8HGP - chains B and A of the 3 polymer chains in the assembly; structure by electron microscopy, 4.53 A resolution (low resolution: residue-level contacts below are approximate; hydrogen-bond / salt-bridge calls are withheld).

== Chain B ==
Molecule: Receptor tyrosine-protein kinase erbB-2
Source organism: Homo sapiens
Notes: EC 2.7.10.1
UniProtKB: P04626 (ERBB2_HUMAN); residues 1-693 here = UniProt positions 1-693
Chain sequence (745 residues; numbered 1 to 745; the number before each row is that of its first residue):
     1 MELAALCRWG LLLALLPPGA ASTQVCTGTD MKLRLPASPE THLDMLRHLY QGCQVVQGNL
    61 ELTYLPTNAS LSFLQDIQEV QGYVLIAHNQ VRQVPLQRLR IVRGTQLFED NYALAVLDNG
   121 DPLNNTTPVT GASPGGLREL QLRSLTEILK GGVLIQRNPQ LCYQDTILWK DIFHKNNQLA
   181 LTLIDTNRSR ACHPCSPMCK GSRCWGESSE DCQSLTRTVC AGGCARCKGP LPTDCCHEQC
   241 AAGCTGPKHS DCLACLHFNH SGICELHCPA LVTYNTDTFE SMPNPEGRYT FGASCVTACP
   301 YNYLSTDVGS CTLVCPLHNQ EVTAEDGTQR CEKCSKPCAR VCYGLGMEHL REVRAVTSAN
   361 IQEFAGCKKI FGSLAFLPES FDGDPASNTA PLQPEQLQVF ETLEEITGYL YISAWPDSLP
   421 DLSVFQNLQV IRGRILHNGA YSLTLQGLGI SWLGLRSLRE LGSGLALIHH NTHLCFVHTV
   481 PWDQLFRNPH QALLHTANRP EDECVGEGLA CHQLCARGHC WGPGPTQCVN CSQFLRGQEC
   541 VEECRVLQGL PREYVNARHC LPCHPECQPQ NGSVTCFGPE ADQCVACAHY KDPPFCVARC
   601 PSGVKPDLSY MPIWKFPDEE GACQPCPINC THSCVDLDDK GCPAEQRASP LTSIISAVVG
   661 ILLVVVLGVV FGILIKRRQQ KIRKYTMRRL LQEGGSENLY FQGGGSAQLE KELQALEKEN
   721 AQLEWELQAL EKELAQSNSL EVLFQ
Disordered / not traced: 1-23, 121-133, 600-745
Cystine bridges: Cys26-Cys53, Cys162-Cys192, Cys195-Cys204, Cys199-Cys212, Cys220-Cys227, Cys224-Cys235, Cys236-Cys244, Cys240-Cys252, Cys255-Cys264, Cys268-Cys295, Cys299-Cys311, Cys315-Cys331, Cys334-Cys338, Cys342-Cys367, Cys475-Cys504, Cys511-Cys520, Cys515-Cys528, Cys531-Cys540, Cys544-Cys560, Cys563-Cys576, Cys567-Cys584, Cys587-Cys596
Covalently attached groups: N-acetylglucosamine (NAG) linked to Asn259
Sequence notes: expression tag (694-745)
Curated features (UniProtKB/Swiss-Prot):
  - region: Lys676 to Arg689 (Required for interaction with KPNB1 and EEA1)
  - motif: Lys676 to Arg689 (Nuclear localization signal)
  - modified residue: Thr182 (Phosphothreonine)
  - glycosylation (N-linked (GlcNAc...) asparagine): Asn68, Asn124, Asn187, Asn259, Asn530, Asn571, Asn629

== Chain A ==
Molecule: Epidermal growth factor receptor
Source organism: Homo sapiens
Notes: EC 2.7.10.1
UniProtKB: P00533 (EGFR_HUMAN); residues 1-683 here = UniProt positions 1-683
Chain sequence (736 residues; row label = number of the first residue in the row):
     1 MRPSGTAGAA LLALLAALCP ASRALEEKKV CQGTSNKLTQ LGTFEDHFLS LQRMFNNCEV
    61 VLGNLEITYV QRNYDLSFLK TIQEVAGYVL IALNTVERIP LENLQIIRGN MYYENSYALA
   121 VLSNYDANKT GLKELPMRNL QEILHGAVRF SNNPALCNVE SIQWRDIVSS DFLSNMSMDF
   181 QNHLGSCQKC DPSCPNGSCW GAGEENCQKL TKIICAQQCS GRCRGKSPSD CCHNQCAAGC
   241 TGPRESDCLV CRKFRDEATC KDTCPPLMLY NPTTYQMDVN PEGKYSFGAT CVKKCPRNYV
   301 VTDHGSCVRA CGADSYEMEE DGVRKCKKCE GPCRKVCNGI GIGEFKDSLS INATNIKHFK
   361 NCTSISGDLH ILPVAFRGDS FTHTPPLDPQ ELDILKTVKE ITGFLLIQAW PENRTDLHAF
   421 ENLEIIRGRT KQHGQFSLAV VSLNITSLGL RSLKEISDGD VIISGNKNLC YANTINWKKL
   481 FGTSGQKTKI ISNRGENSCK ATGQVCHALC SPEGCWGPEP RDCVSCRNVS RGRECVDKCN
   541 LLEGEPREFV ENSECIQCHP ECLPQAMNIT CTGRGPDNCI QCAHYIDGPH CVKTCPAGVM
   601 GENNTLVWKY ADAGHVCHLC HPNCTYGCTG PGLEGCPTNG PKIPSIATGM VGALLLLLVV
   661 ALGIGLFMRR RHIVRKRTLR RLLGGSENLY FQGGGSAAQL KKKLQALKKK NAQLKWKLQA
   721 LKKKLAQSNS LEVLFQ
Disordered / not traced: 1-26, 595-736
Cystine bridges: Cys31-Cys58, Cys157-Cys187, Cys190-Cys199, Cys194-Cys207, Cys215-Cys223, Cys219-Cys231, Cys232-Cys240, Cys236-Cys248, Cys251-Cys260, Cys264-Cys291, Cys295-Cys307, Cys311-Cys326, Cys329-Cys333, Cys337-Cys362, Cys470-Cys499, Cys506-Cys515, Cys510-Cys523, Cys526-Cys535, Cys539-Cys555, Cys558-Cys571, Cys562-Cys579, Cys582-Cys591
Covalently attached groups: N-acetylglucosamine (NAG) linked to Asn56, Asn175; glycan linked to Asn352
Sequence notes: expression tag (684-736)
Curated features (UniProtKB/Swiss-Prot):
  - modified residue: Ser229 (Phosphoserine), Thr678 (Phosphothreonine)
  - glycosylation (N-linked (GlcNAc...) asparagine): Asn56 (complex), Asn73, Asn128, Asn175, Asn196, Asn352, Asn361, Asn413, Asn444, Asn528, Asn568, Asn603, Asn623 (high mannose)

== Interface between chain B and chain A ==
Residue-residue contacts (41; chain B residue first):
  Gly223(B) with Ser229(A)
  Cys224(B) with Ser229(A)
  Pro232(B) with Gln218(A); Pro228(A)
  Thr233(B) with Gln218(A)
  Cys235(B) with Gln218(A)
  His237(B) with Gln218(A); Cys219(A)
  Glu238(B) with Gln218(A); Cys219(A)
  Pro247(B) with Gln217(A); Gln218(A)
  Lys248(B) with Gln217(A)
  His267(B) with Asp262(A)
  Val272(B) with His304(A)
  Tyr274(B) with Lys253(A); Phe254(A); Ser286(A); Phe287(A); Gly288(A); Ser306(A); Cys307(A); Val308(A)
  Thr276(B) with Phe254(A); Gly288(A); Ala289(A)
  Asp277(B) with Asn110(A)
  Thr278(B) with Arg309(A); Ile342(A)
  Phe279(B) with Gly288(A); Arg309(A)
  Ser281(B) with Val308(A)
  Asp307(B) with Asp303(A); His304(A)
  Ser310(B) with Tyr270(A)
  Pro316(B) with Met277(A)
  Leu317(B) with Met277(A)
  Glu332(B) with Lys328(A)
  Lys333(B) with Cys326(A); Lys327(A)
  Glu348(B) with Gln276(A)
Other interface residues (no listed pair), chain B (33 interface residues in all): Gly222, Asp234, Cys236, Glu265, Leu266, Thr273, Thr306, Val308, Arg351
Other interface residues (no listed pair), chain A (31 interface residues in all): Ser220, His233, Asn234, Tyr275, Ala310
From the paper, about this interface:
  - interface residues, chain B: Ala270(B)

== Overview ==
33 residues of chain B face 31 of chain A across their interface. N-acetylglucosamine is covalently linked to
Asn259(B). N-acetylglucosamine is covalently linked to Asn56(A) and Asn175(A). From the paper: the interface
residue Ala270(B).
Chain B is Receptor tyrosine-protein kinase erbB-2 and chain A is Epidermal growth factor receptor, both from
Homo sapiens; the structure, The EREG-bound EGFR/HER2 ectodomain complex, was determined by electron
microscopy (same publication as 8HGS and 8HGO).
